8EUV - chains I and J of the 12 polymer chains in the assembly; structure by electron microscopy, 2.60 A resolution.

Chain I:
Protein: VRC34.01-COMBO1 FAB variable heavy chain
Source organism: Homo sapiens
Notes: antibody fragment or engineered binder
Sequence (223 residues; numbered 1 to 214 plus 9 insertion-coded residues; the number before each row is that of its first residue; a row labelled like 82A-82C holds insertion residues (82A, then the next letters in order)):
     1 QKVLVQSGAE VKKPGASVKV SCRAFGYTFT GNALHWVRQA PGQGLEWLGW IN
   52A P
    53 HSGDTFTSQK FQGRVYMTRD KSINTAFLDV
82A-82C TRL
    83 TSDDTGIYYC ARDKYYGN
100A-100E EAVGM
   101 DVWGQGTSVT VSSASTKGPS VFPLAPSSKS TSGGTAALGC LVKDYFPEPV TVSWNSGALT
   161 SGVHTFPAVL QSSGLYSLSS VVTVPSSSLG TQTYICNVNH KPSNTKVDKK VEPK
Unresolved in the structure: 114-214
Cystine bridges: Cys22-Cys92

Chain J:
Protein: VRC34.01-COMBO1 FAB variable light chain
Source organism: Homo sapiens
Notes: antibody fragment or engineered binder
Sequence (212 residues; row label = number of the first residue in the row):
     1 DIQLTQSPSF LSASVGDKVT ITCRASQGVR NELAWYQQKP GKAPNLLIYY ASTLQSGVPS
    61 RFSATGSGTH FTLTVSSLQP EDFATYFCQH MSSYPLTFGG GTKVEIKRTV AAPSVFIFPP
   121 SDEQLKSGTA SVVCLLNNFY PREAKVQWKV DNALQSGNSQ ESVTEQDSKD STYSLSSTLT
   181 LSKADYEKHK VYACEVTHQG LSSPVTKSFN RG
Unresolved in the structure: 108-212
Cystine bridges: Cys23-Cys88

How chain I and chain J interact:
Residue-residue contacts (34):
  His35(I) with Leu96(J)
  Val37(I) with Phe98(J), hydrophobic
  Gln39(I) with Gln38(J), hydrogen bond; Phe87(J)
  Gly44(I) with Phe87(J)
  Leu45(I) with Pro44(J), hydrophobic; Phe98(J)
  Trp47(I) with Tyr94(J), hydrophobic; Pro95(J), hydrophobic; Leu96(J); Phe98(J), hydrophobic
  Trp50(I) with Tyr94(J)
  Phe58(I) with Tyr94(J), hydrophobic
  Ser60(I) with Pro95(J)
  Tyr91(I) with Gln38(J); Ala43(J), hydrophobic
  Lys96(I) with Leu46(J); Tyr49(J); Gln55(J), hydrogen bond
  Tyr98(I) with Tyr50(J)
  Ala100B(I) with Met91(J)
  Val100C(I) with Tyr49(J), hydrophobic; Tyr50(J); Met91(J)
  Gly100D(I) with Tyr36(J)
  Met100E(I) with Tyr36(J), hydrogen bond (backbone-side chain); Leu46(J); Phe98(J), hydrophobic
  Asp101(I) with Leu46(J); Gln55(J)
  Trp103(I) with Tyr36(J); Ala43(J), hydrophobic; Pro44(J)
  Gly104(I) with Ala43(J)
Other interface residues (no listed pair), chain I (21 interface residues in all): Glu46, Gln61
Other interface residues (no listed pair), chain J (17 interface residues in all): Ala34, Lys42, Gln89

In short:
21 residues of chain I face 17 of chain J across their interface; the contacts include 3 hydrogen bonds. Among
the polar pairs are Gln39(I)-Gln38(J), Lys96(I)-Gln55(J) and Met100E(I)-Tyr36(J).
Chain I is VRC34.01-COMBO1 FAB variable heavy chain and chain J is VRC34.01-COMBO1 FAB variable light chain,
both from Homo sapiens; the structure, Cryo-EM structure of HIV-1 BG505 DS-SOSIP ENV trimer bound to
VRC34.01-COMBO1 FAB, was determined by electron microscopy, deposited together with 8F7Z, 8ELI, 8EUU and 8EUW.
